1TA0 - chain A; structure by X-ray diffraction, 2.10 A resolution.

[Chain A]
Molecule: Carboxy-terminal domain RNA polymerase II polypeptide A small phosphatase 1
Organism: Homo sapiens
Notes: EC 3.1.3.16
Reference sequence: Q9GZU7 (CTDS1_HUMAN); residues 77-261 here = UniProt positions 77-261
Sequence (197 residues; numbered 76 to 272; the number before each row is that of its first residue):
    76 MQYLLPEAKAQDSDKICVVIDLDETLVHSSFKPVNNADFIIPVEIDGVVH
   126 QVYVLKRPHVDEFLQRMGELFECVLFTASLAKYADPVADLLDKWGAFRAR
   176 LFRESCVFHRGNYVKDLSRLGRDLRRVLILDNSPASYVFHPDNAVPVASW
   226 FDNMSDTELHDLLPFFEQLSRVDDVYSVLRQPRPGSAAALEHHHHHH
Disordered / not traced: 257-272
Sequence notes: cloning artifact (76, 262-266); modified residue (96); expression tag (267-272)
Modified positions: Asp96 (aspartate beryllium trifluoride; BFD)
Ion coordination: Mg2+: Asp96, Asp98, Asn207
Curated features (UniProtKB/Swiss-Prot):
  - active site: Asp96 (4-aspartylphosphate intermediate), Asp98 (Proton donor)
  - binding site (Mg(2+)): Asp96, Asp98, Asn207
  - site (Transition state stabilizer): Thr152, Lys190
  - mutagenesis: Asp96 (D96E: No effect. Completely abolishes phosphatase activity; when associated with N-98), Asp98 (D98N: Completely abolishes phosphatase activity; when associated with E-96)
What the authors report for this chain:
  - Mg2+ coordination: Asp96, Asp98, Asn207
  - binding site for Mg2+: Asp96
  - mutagenesis - D96A: abolished catalytic activity
  - catalytic residues: Asp96
  - catalytic residues: Asp98, Thr152, Lys190 (proposed by the authors, not directly observed)

[In short]
The Mg2+ site is built by Asp96, Asp98 and Asn207. From UniProt: active-site residues Asp96 and Asp98, 3
Mg2+-binding residues and 2 mutagenesis sites. From the paper: catalytic residues Asp96, Asp98 and Thr152
among others; D96A abolishes catalytic activity.
Chain A is Carboxy-terminal domain RNA polymerase II polypeptide A small phosphatase 1 (Homo sapiens); the
structure, Three-dimensional structure of a RNA-polymerase II binding protein with associated ligand, was
determined by X-ray diffraction (same publication as 1T9Z).
